4ETZ - chain A; structure by X-ray diffraction, 2.05 A resolution.

Chain A:
Protein: PelD
Organism: Pseudomonas aeruginosa
UniProtKB: Q9HZE7 (Q9HZE7_PSEAE); residue numbers follow UniProt; this construct covers 158-454
Amino-acid sequence (297 residues; numbered 158 to 454; the number before each row is that of its first residue):
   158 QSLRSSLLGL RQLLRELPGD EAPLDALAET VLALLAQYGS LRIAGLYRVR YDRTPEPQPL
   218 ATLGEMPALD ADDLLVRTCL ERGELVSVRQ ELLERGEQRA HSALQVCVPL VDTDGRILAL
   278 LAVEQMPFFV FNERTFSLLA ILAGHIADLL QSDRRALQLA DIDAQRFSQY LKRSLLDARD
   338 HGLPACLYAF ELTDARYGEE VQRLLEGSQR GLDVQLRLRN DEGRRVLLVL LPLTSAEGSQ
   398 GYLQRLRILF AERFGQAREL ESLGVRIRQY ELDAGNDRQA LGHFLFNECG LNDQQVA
Unresolved in the structure: 248-259
Residues lining bound ligands: c-di-GMP (C2E; 9,9'-[(2R,3R,3aS,5S,7aR,9R,10R,10aS,12S,14aR)-3,5,10,12-tetrahydroxy-5,12-dioxidooctahydro-2H,7H-difuro[3,2-d:3',2'-j][1,3,7,9,2,8]tetraoxadiphosphacyclododecine-2,9-diyl]bis(2-amino-1,9-dihydro-6H-purin-6-one)): Gln158, Arg161, Ser365, Arg367, Asp370, Leu388, Thr391, Gly395, Gly398, Tyr399, Arg402
From the paper describing this entry:
  - conformationally variable residues (order/disorder transition): Glu251 to Val263
  - mutagenesis - R367A, Y399A, R402A: abolished binding to c-di-GMP
  - mutagenesis - D370A (28.6 and 3.4 mum), G395P (7-fold): decreased binding to c-di-GMP

Overview:
Ligands of chain A: c-di-GMP. The paper reports that R367A, Y399A and R402A abolish binding to c-di-GMP;
conformational variability at Glu251; 5 substitutions were tested in all.
Chain A is PelD (Pseudomonas aeruginosa); the structure, Crystal Structure of PelD 158-CT from Pseudomonas
aeruginosa PAO1, was determined by X-ray diffraction (same publication as 4ETX, 4EU0 and 4EUV).
